9LMR - chains F and D of the 8 polymer chains in the assembly; structure by electron microscopy, 3.70 A resolution.

[Chain F (and D)]
Molecule: CD-NTase-associated protein 12
Source organism: Epilithonimonas lactis
Notes: EC 3.2.2.5; chain D of this document is another copy of the same molecule, construct and numbering; everything in this record applies to it too
Reference sequence: A0A085BE66 (A0A085BE66_9FLAO); residue numbers follow UniProt; this construct covers 1-312
Sequence (312 residues; numbered 1 to 312; the number before each row is that of its first residue):
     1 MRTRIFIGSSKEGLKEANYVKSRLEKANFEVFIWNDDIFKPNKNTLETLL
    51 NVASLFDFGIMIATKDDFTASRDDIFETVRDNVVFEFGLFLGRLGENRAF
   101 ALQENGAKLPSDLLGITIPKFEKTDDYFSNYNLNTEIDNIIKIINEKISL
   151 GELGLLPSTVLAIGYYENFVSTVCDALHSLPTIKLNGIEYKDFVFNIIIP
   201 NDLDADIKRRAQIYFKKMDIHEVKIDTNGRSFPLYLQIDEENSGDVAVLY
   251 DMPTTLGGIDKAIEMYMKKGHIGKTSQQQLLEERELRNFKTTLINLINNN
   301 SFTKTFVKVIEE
Unresolved in the structure: 229-230, 241-243 (chain D: 228-230, 242-244)
Residues lining bound ligands: c-di-GMP (C2E; 9,9'-[(2R,3R,3aS,5S,7aR,9R,10R,10aS,12S,14aR)-3,5,10,12-tetrahydroxy-5,12-dioxidooctahydro-2H,7H-difuro[3,2-d:3',2'-j][1,3,7,9,2,8]tetraoxadiphosphacyclododecine-2,9-diyl]bis(2-amino-1,9-dihydro-6H-purin-6-one)): Gly-164, Tyr-165, Asn-168, Phe-169, Phe-232, Pro-233, Leu-234, Tyr-235, Leu-236, Gln-237, Asp-251, Thr-254, Thr-255
From the paper describing this entry:
  - contacts within the chain: Tyr-19/Phe-128, Lys-274/Glu-282
  - mutagenesis - E25K, K26E, F128A: decreased catalytic activity on c-di-GMP
  - mutagenesis - E86A, I272E: abolished catalytic activity on c-di-GMP
  - catalytic residues: Glu-86
  - self-association interface (contacts with another copy of this molecule); pairs are residue here / residue on that copy: Arg-209/Phe-302
  - binding site for c-di-GMP: Phe-232, Leu-234

[Chain F / chain D interface]
Residue-residue contacts (5; chain F residue first):
  Lys-268(F) / Lys-268(D)
  Lys-269(F) / Glu-264(D)  salt bridge
  Lys-269(F) / Met-265(D)
  Lys-269(F) / Lys-269(D)
  Gly-270(F) / Met-265(D)
Also at the interface, not in a pair above, chain F (5 interface residues in all): Met-265, Ile-272
Also at the interface, not in a pair above, chain D (5 interface residues in all): Ile-272

[In short]
Chain F and chain D each contribute 5 residues to their interface, with 1 salt bridge. Its one salt-bridged
contact is Lys-269(F)/Glu-264(D). Ligands of chain F: c-di-GMP. The paper reports the catalytic residue
Glu-86(F); E25K, K26E and F128A of chain F reduce catalytic activity on c-di-GMP; 5 substitutions were tested
in all.
Chain F and chain D are both CD-NTase-associated protein 12 (Epilithonimonas lactis); the structure, Cryo-EM
structure of TIR-STING/c-di-GMP complex fiber, was determined by electron microscopy (same publication as
9LMQ).
